PDB entry 5L5U | X-ray diffraction, 2.60 A resolution | chains F and G of the 28 polymer chains in the assembly

# Chain F
Name: Probable proteasome subunit alpha type-7
Source organism: Saccharomyces cerevisiae (strain ATCC 204508 / S288c)
Notes: EC 3.4.25.1
UniProtKB: P21242 (PSA7_YEAST); residues -3 to 284 here correspond to UniProt positions 1-288 (UniProt number = residue number + 4)
Sequence (288 residues; row label = number of the first residue in the row; numbers below 1 keep their minus sign (Met-3 is residue -3)):
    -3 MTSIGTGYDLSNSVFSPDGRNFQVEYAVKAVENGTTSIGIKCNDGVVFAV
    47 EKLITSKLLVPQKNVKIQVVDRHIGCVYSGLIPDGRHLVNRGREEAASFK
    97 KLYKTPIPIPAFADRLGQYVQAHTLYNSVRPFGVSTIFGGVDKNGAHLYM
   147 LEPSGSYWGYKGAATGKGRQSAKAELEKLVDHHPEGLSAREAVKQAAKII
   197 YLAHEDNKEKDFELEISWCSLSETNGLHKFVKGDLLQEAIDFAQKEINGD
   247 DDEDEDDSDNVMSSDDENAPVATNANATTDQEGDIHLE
Not modelled in the structure: -3 to 1, 245-284
Curated features (UniProtKB/Swiss-Prot):
  - modified residue: Thr-2 (N-acetylthreonine)

# Chain G
Name: Proteasome subunit alpha type-1
Source organism: Saccharomyces cerevisiae (strain ATCC 204508 / S288c)
Notes: EC 3.4.25.1
UniProtKB: P21243 (PSA1_YEAST); residues -8 to 243 here correspond to UniProt positions 1-252 (UniProt number = residue number + 9)
Sequence (252 residues; row label = number of the first residue in the row; numbers below 1 keep their minus sign (Met-8 is residue -8)):
    -8 MSGAAAASAAGYDRHITIFSPEGRLYQVEYAFKATNQTNINSLAVRGKDC
    42 TVVISQKKVPDKLLDPTTVSYIFCISRTIGMVVNGPIPDARNAALRAKAE
    92 AAEFRYKYGYDMPCDVLAKRMANLSQIYTQRAYMRPLGVILTFVSVDEEL
   142 GPSIYKTDPAGYYVGYKATATGPKQQEITTNLENHFKKSKIDHINEESWE
   192 KVVEFAITHMIDALGTEFSKNDLEVGVATKDKFFTLSAENIEERLVAIAE
   242 QD
Not modelled in the structure: -8 to 1, 243
Metal / ion sites: Mg2+: Thr8, Tyr119, Arg122, Met125

# Chain F / chain G interface
Residue-residue contacts (61):
  Thr2(F) with His6(G)
  Gly3(F) with His6(G)
  Tyr4(F) with Arg5(G); His6(G); Tyr21(G)
  Ser9(F) with Arg126(G)
  Val10(F) with His6(G); Gln18(G)
  Phe11(F) with Gln18(G), hydrogen bond (backbone-side chain); Tyr21(G); Ala22(G), hydrophobic; Ala25(G), hydrophobic; Arg126(G); Pro127(G)
  Ser12(F) with Tyr21(G)
  Pro13(F) with Tyr21(G), hydrophobic; Lys24(G), hydrogen bond (backbone-side chain)
  Asp14(F) with Lys24(G)
  Gly15(F) with Tyr21(G); Ala25(G)
  Lys37(F) with Asp56(G), salt bridge
  Asp110(F) with Arg82(G)
  Gln114(F) with Arg82(G), hydrogen bond (side chain-backbone); Asn83(G); Leu86(G)
  Gln117(F) with Pro79(G); Asp80(G); Asn83(G), hydrogen bond; Arg126(G)
  Thr120(F) with Arg126(G), hydrogen bond (backbone-side chain)
  Leu121(F) with Tyr124(G); Arg126(G)
  Tyr122(F) with Tyr124(G); Met125(G), hydrophobic
  Ser150(F) with Pro79(G)
  Gly151(F) with Pro79(G)
  Ser152(F) with Ile78(G); Pro79(G)
  Tyr153(F) with Arg82(G), hydrogen bond (backbone-side chain)
  Trp154(F) with Leu55(G), hydrophobic; Thr59(G); Val60(G), hydrophobic; Ser61(G); Tyr62(G); Ile78(G), hydrophobic; Arg82(G)
  Gly155(F) with Leu55(G); Asp56(G), hydrogen bond (backbone-backbone); Thr59(G), hydrogen bond (backbone-side chain)
  Tyr156(F) with Leu54(G); Leu55(G); Asp56(G)
  Lys157(F) with Lys53(G); Leu54(G), hydrogen bond (backbone-backbone); Leu55(G)
  Gly158(F) with Leu54(G)
  Leu172(F) with Leu54(G), hydrophobic
  Glu173(F) with Lys53(G); Leu54(G)
  Val176(F) with Leu54(G), hydrophobic
  Asp177(F) with Lys53(G), salt bridge
Interface residues without a listed pair, chain F (32 interface residues in all): Tyr145, Lys169
Interface residues without a listed pair, chain G (28 interface residues in all): Asp52, Leu128, Gly129

# Overview
32 residues of chain F and 28 residues of chain G are in contact, with 9 hydrogen bonds and 2 salt bridges.
Polar pairs include Lys37(F)-Asp56(G), Asp177(F)-Lys53(G) and Phe11(F)-Gln18(G). The Mg2+ site is built by
Thr8(G), Tyr119(G), Arg122(G) and Met125(G).
Here chain F is Probable proteasome subunit alpha type-7 and chain G is Proteasome subunit alpha type-1, both
from Saccharomyces cerevisiae (strain ATCC 204508 / S288c). Entry 5L5U (Yeast 20S proteasome with human beta5i
(1-138; V31M) and human beta6 (97-111; 118-133) in complex with ...) was determined by X-ray diffraction,
deposited together with 5L52, 5L54, 5L55, 5L5A, 5L5B, 5L5D and 30 further entries.
